PDB entry 6LW0 | X-ray diffraction, 2.60 A resolution | chains B and A

== Chain B (and A) ==
Molecule: Toll-like receptor 7
From: Macaca mulatta
Notes: chain A of this document is another copy of the same molecule, construct and numbering; everything in this record applies to it too
Reference sequence: B3Y653 (B3Y653_MACMU); residues 27-839 here = UniProt positions 27-839
Sequence (823 residues; each row starts with the number of its first residue):
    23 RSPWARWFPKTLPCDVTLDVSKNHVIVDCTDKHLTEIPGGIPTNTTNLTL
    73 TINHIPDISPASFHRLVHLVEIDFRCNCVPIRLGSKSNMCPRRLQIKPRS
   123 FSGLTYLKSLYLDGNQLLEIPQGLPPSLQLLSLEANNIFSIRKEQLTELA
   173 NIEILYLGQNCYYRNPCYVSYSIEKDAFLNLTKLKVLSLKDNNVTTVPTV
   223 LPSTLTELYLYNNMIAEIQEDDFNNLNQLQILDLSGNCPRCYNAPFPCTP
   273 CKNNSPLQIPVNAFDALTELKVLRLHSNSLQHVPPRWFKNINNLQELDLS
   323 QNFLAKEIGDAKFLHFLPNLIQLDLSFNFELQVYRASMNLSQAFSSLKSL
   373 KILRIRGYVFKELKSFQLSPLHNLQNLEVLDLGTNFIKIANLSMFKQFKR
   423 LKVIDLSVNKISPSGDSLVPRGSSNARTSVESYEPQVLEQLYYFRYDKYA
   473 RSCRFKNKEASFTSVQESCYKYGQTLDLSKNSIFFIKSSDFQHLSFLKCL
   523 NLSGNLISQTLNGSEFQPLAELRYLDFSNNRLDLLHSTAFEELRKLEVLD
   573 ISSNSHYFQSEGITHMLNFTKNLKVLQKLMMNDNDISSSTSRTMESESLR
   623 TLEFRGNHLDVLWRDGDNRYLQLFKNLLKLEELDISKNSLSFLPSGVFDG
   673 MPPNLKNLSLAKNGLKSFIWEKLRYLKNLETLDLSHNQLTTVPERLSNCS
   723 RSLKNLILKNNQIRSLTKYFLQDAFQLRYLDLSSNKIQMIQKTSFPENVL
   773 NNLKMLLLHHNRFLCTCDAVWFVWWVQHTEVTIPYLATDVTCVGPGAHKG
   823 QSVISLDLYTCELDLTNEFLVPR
Unresolved in the structure: 23-26, 436-458, 476-489, 836-845
Construct notes: expression tag (23-26, 840-845); engineered mutation Gln-167 (Asn in B3Y653), Gln-389 (Asn in B3Y653), Leu-440 (Ser in B3Y653), Val-441 (Glu in B3Y653), Pro-442 (Val in B3Y653), Arg-443 (Gly in B3Y653), Gly-444 (Phe in B3Y653), Ser-445 (Cys in B3Y653), Gln-488 (Asn in B3Y653), Gln-799 (Asn in B3Y653)
Cystine bridges: Cys-36/Cys-51, Cys-98/Cys-475, Cys-100/Cys-112, Cys-183/Cys-189, Cys-260/Cys-273, Cys-263/Cys-270, Cys-491/Cys-521, Cys-787/Cys-814, Cys-789/Cys-833
Covalent attachments: N-acetylglucosamine (NAG) linked to Asn-69, Asn-215, Asn-413, Asn-523, Asn-534, Asn-590, Asn-679, Asn-720
Ligand contacts:
  - EX0 (2-ethoxy-8-(5-fluoranylpyridin-3-yl)-9-[[4-[[(1S,4S)-5-methyl-2,5-diazabicyclo[2.2.1]heptan-2-yl]methyl]phenyl]methyl]purin-6-amine), molecule 1: Phe-351, Gln-354, Val-355, Tyr-356, Val-381, Phe-408, Lys-410, Lys-432
  - EX0, molecule 2: Ser-530, Gln-531, Thr-532, Asp-555, Leu-557, Gly-584, Ile-585, Thr-586
What the authors report for this chain:
  - binding site for EX0: Asp-555

== Interface between chain B and chain A ==
Pairs across the interface - 81 pairs, chain B then chain A:
  Ile-103(B) with Asp-637(A)
  Arg-104(B) with Asp-637(A)
  Lys-108(B) with Asp-637(A), salt bridge; Phe-664(A); Ser-689(A)
  Ser-109(B) with Lys-688(A); Ser-689(A)
  Tyr-185(B) with Gly-638(A)
  Arg-186(B) with Asp-637(A), hydrogen bond (side chain-backbone)
  Tyr-264(B) with Thr-586(A), hydrogen bond
  Asn-265(B) with Gly-584(A), hydrogen bond (side chain-backbone); Thr-586(A), hydrogen bond; Thr-612(A), hydrogen bond
  Ala-266(B) with Arg-641(A), hydrogen bond (backbone-side chain)
  Pro-267(B) with Asp-639(A); Arg-641(A)
  Phe-268(B) with Arg-641(A), hydrogen bond (backbone-side chain)
  Pro-269(B) with Asp-639(A); Arg-641(A)
  Thr-406(B) with Glu-583(A)
  Phe-408(B) with Ile-585(A), hydrophobic
  Val-430(B) with Ser-582(A)
  Lys-432(B) with Ser-530(A), hydrogen bond (side chain-backbone); Asp-555(A), salt bridge; Tyr-579(A), hydrogen bond
  Gln-462(B) with Glu-583(A)
  Leu-463(B) with Glu-583(A)
  Tyr-464(B) with Glu-583(A), hydrogen bond (backbone-side chain)
  Tyr-465(B) with Glu-583(A), hydrogen bond (backbone-side chain)
  Phe-466(B) with Glu-583(A), hydrogen bond (backbone-side chain); Gly-584(A)
  Lys-502(B) with His-578(A); Gln-581(A), hydrogen bond
  Asn-503(B) with Arg-553(A), hydrogen bond (backbone-side chain)
  Ser-504(B) with Ser-530(A), hydrogen bond
  Phe-506(B) with Phe-506(A), hydrophobic
  Gly-526(B) with Arg-553(A), hydrogen bond (backbone-side chain)
  Asn-527(B) with Arg-553(A), hydrogen bond (backbone-side chain)
  Leu-528(B) with Leu-528(A), hydrophobic; Arg-553(A)
  Ser-530(B) with Lys-432(A), hydrogen bond (backbone-side chain); Ser-504(A); Leu-528(A)
  Arg-553(B) with Asn-503(A), hydrogen bond (side chain-backbone); Gly-526(A), hydrogen bond (side chain-backbone); Asn-527(A); Leu-528(A)
  Asp-555(B) with Lys-432(A), salt bridge
  His-578(B) with Lys-502(A); Gly-526(A)
  Tyr-579(B) with Lys-432(A), hydrogen bond
  Gln-581(B) with Lys-502(A)
  Ser-582(B) with Val-430(A); Lys-502(A)
  Glu-583(B) with Gln-462(A); Leu-463(A); Tyr-464(A), hydrogen bond (side chain-backbone); Tyr-465(A), hydrogen bond (side chain-backbone); Phe-466(A), hydrogen bond (side chain-backbone)
  Gly-584(B) with Phe-466(A)
  Ile-585(B) with Phe-408(A), hydrophobic
  Thr-586(B) with Tyr-264(A), hydrogen bond; Asn-265(A), hydrogen bond
  Thr-612(B) with Asn-265(A), hydrogen bond
  Arg-636(B) with Tyr-185(A); Arg-186(A); Pro-267(A), hydrogen bond (side chain-backbone)
  Asp-637(B) with Arg-104(A); Lys-108(A), salt bridge; Arg-186(A), hydrogen bond (backbone-side chain)
  Gly-638(B) with Tyr-185(A)
  Asp-639(B) with Pro-269(A)
  Arg-641(B) with Ala-266(A), hydrogen bond (side chain-backbone); Pro-267(A); Phe-268(A), hydrogen bond (side chain-backbone); Pro-269(A)
  Phe-664(B) with Lys-108(A)
  Lys-688(B) with Ser-109(A)
  Ser-689(B) with Lys-108(A); Ser-109(A)
  Arg-784(B) with Arg-784(A)
Interface residues without a listed pair, chain B (53 interface residues in all): Phe-349, Gln-531, Asn-640, Lys-821
Interface residues without a listed pair, chain A (51 interface residues in all): Ile-103, Phe-349, Thr-406, Arg-636, Gln-760

== Summary ==
Chain B and chain A form an interface of 53 and 51 residues respectively; the contacts include 31 hydrogen
bonds and 4 salt bridges. Polar contacts include Lys-108(B)/Asp-637(A), Lys-432(B)/Asp-555(A) and
Arg-186(B)/Asp-637(A). Chain B binds compound EX0. From the paper: a binding site for EX0 at Asp-555(B).
Both chains are Toll-like receptor 7 (Macaca mulatta). Entry 6LW0 (Crystal structure of TLR7/Cpd-6
(DSR-139293) complex) was determined by X-ray diffraction together with 6LVX, 6LVY, 6LVZ and 6LW1 from the
same study.
